2JBL - chains C and H of the 4 polymer chains in the assembly; structure by X-ray diffraction, 2.40 A resolution.

Chain C:
Molecule: Photosynthetic reaction center cytochrome C subunit
Source organism: Blastochloris viridis
Reference sequence: P07173 (CYCR_RHOVI); residues -19 to 336 here correspond to UniProt positions 1-356 (UniProt number = residue number + 20)
Amino-acid sequence (356 residues; numbered -19 to 336; the number before each row is that of its first residue; numbers below 1 keep their minus sign (Met-19 is residue -19)):
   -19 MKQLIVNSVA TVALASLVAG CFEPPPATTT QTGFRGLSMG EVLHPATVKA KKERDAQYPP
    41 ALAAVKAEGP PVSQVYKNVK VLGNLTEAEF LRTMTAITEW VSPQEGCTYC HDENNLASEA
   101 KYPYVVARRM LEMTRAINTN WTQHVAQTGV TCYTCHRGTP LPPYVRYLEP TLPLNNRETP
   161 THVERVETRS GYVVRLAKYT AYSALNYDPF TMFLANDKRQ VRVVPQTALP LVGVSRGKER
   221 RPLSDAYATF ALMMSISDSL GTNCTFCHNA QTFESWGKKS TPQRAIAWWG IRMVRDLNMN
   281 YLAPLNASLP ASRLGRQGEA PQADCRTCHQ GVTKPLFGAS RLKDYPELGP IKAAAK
Not modelled in the structure: -19 to 0, 333-336
UniProt features mapped onto this chain:
  - binding site (heme): Met74, Cys87, Cys90, His91, Met110, His124, Cys132, Cys135, His136, Met233, Cys244, Cys247, His248, Cys305, Cys308, His309
  - site: Cys1 (Not N-palmitoylated)
  - lipidation: Cys1 (S-diacylglycerol cysteine)
Glycans and other covalent adducts: heme c (HEC) linked to Cys87, Cys90, Cys132, Cys135, Cys244, Cys247, Cys305, Cys308
Bound ions: heme c Fe (4 sites), coordinated by Met74, His91, Met110, His124, His136, Met233, His248, His309
Small-molecule neighbours:
  - heme c (HEC), molecule 1: Tyr56, Lys57, Asn58, Val59, Lys60, Val61, Leu62, Phe70, Leu71, Met74, Thr75, Ile77, Thr78, Ser82, Gly86, His91, Leu96, Ala97, Pro103, Tyr104, Ala107, Arg108, Leu111
  - heme c (HEC), molecule 2: Ile77, Val81, Tyr89, Tyr102, Pro103, Val106, Ala107, Met110, Leu111, Met113, Thr114, Ile117, Val130, Thr131, His136, Pro140, Leu141, Pro142, Val145, Leu277, Leu282, Leu289, Arg293, Pro301, Gln302, Thr307, Leu328
  - heme c (HEC), molecule 3: Ile117, His124, Val125, Ala126, Thr128, Gly129, Val130, Thr134, Leu194, Ile236, Leu240, Phe246, Gln263, Ile266, Ala267, Gly270, Ile271, Met273, Val274, Leu277, Asp304, His309, Thr313, Lys314, Pro315, Gly318
  - heme c (HEC), molecule 4: Gln200, Val201, Arg202, Val203, Val204, Gln206, Thr229, Phe230, Met233, Met234, Ile236, Ser237, Leu240, Thr242, Asn243, Phe246, His248, Phe253, Glu254, Trp256, Gln263, Arg264, Ala267, Trp268, Ile271, Arg272

Chain H:
Molecule: Reaction center protein H chain
Source organism: Blastochloris viridis
Reference sequence: P06008 (RCEH_RHOVI); numbering as in UniProt (aligned over 1-258)
Amino-acid sequence (258 residues; numbered 1 to 258; the number before each row is that of its first residue):
     1 MYHGALAQHL DIAQLVWYAQ WLVIWTVVLL YLRREDRREG YPLVEPLGLV KLAPEDGQVY
    61 ELPYPKTFVL PHGGTVTVPR RRPETRELKL AQTDGFEGAP LQPTGNPLVD AVGPASYAER
   121 AEVVDATVDG KAKIVPLRVA TDFSIAEGDV DPRGLPVVAA DGVEAGTVTD LWVDRSEHYF
   181 RYLELSVAGS ARTALIPLGF CDVKKDKIVV TSILSEQFAN VPRLQSRDQI TLREEDKVSA
   241 YYAGGLLYAT PERAESLL
Modified / non-standard residues: Met1 (n-formylmethionine; FME)
UniProt features mapped onto this chain:
  - modified residue: Met1 (N-formylmethionine)

Chain C / chain H interface:
Residue-residue contacts (13; chain C residue first):
  Thr207(C) with Tyr2(H)
  Leu209(C) with Tyr2(H); His3(H); Ala5(H)
  Pro210(C) with Tyr2(H); His3(H), hydrogen bond (backbone-backbone)
  Leu211(C) with Met1(H); Tyr2(H), hydrophobic
  Val212(C) with Met1(H), hydrogen bond (backbone-backbone); Tyr2(H); His3(H)
  Ser215(C) with His3(H)
  Arg216(C) with His3(H), hydrogen bond
Interface residues without a listed pair, chain H (6 interface residues in all): Gly4, Asp11

Summary:
Chain C and chain H form an interface of 7 and 6 residues respectively; the contacts include 3 hydrogen bonds.
Polar pairs include Arg216(C)-His3(H), Pro210(C)-His3(H) and Val212(C)-Met1(H). Covalently linked heme c: at
Cys90(C), Cys135(C), Cys247(C) and Cys305(C). From UniProt: 16 heme-binding residues on chain C.
Chain C is Photosynthetic reaction center cytochrome C subunit and chain H is Reaction center protein H chain,
both from Blastochloris viridis; the structure, Photosynthetic reaction center from blastochloris viridis, was
determined by X-ray diffraction (same publication as 2IBZ).
